PDB entry 8STN | X-ray diffraction, 2.03 A resolution | chains A and B

Chain A (and B):
Protein: GTPase KRas
Organism: Homo sapiens
Notes: EC 3.6.5.2; chain B of this document is another copy of the same molecule, construct and numbering; everything in this record applies to it too
Reference sequence: P01116 (RASK_HUMAN), isoform P01116-2; residue numbers follow UniProt; this construct covers 1-169
Amino-acid sequence (170 residues; numbered 0 to 169; the number before each row is that of its first residue; numbering starts at 0):
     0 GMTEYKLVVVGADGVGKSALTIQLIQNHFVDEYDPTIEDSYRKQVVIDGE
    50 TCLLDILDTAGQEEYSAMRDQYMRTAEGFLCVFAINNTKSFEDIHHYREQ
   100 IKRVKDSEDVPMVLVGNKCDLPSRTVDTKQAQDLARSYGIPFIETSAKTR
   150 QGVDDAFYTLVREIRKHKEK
Disordered / not traced: 0-1, 169 (chain B: 0, 62-68, 169)
Construct notes: expression tag (0); engineered mutation D12 (Gly in P01116), A75 (Gly in P01116)
Swiss-Prot annotation at these positions:
  - motif: Y32 to Y40 (Effector region)
  - binding site (GTP): G10, A11, G13 to A18, V29 to T35, A59, G60, N116 to D119
  - modified residue: M1 (N-acetylmethionine), T2 (N-acetylthreonine), K104 (N6-acetyllysine)
  - glycosylation: T35 (Microbial infection: O-linked (Glc) threonine)
  - natural variant: K5 (K5E: In NS3; K5N: In GASC), G10 (G10GG: In AML), D12 (G12D: In GASC, JMML and SFM; this construct carries the variant), G13 (G13D: In GASC, JMML and OES; G13R: In pylocytic astrocytoma), V14 (V14I: In NS3), L19 (L19F: In OES), Q22 (Q22E: In CFC2; Q22R: In NS3), P34 (P34L: In NS3; P34Q: In NS3; P34R: In CFC2), I36 (I36M: In NS3), T58 (T58I: In NS3), A59 (A59T: In GASC), G60 (G60R: In CFC2; G60S: In NS3), 8 further natural variant entries in UniProt
  - mutagenesis: D38 (D38A: Decreased interaction with MAPKAP1/SIN1), Y40 (Y40A: Decreased interaction with MAPKAP1/SIN1), Q61 (Q61L: Promotes GTP binding)
Bound ions: Mg2+: S17 (together with GDP)
Small-molecule neighbours: GDP (guanosine-5'-diphosphate): A11, D12, G13, V14, G15, K16, S17, A18, F28, V29, D30, Y32, N116, K117, D119, L120, S145, A146, K147
From the paper describing this entry:
  - mutagenesis - G12D/G75A: decreased growth
  - mutagenesis - G12D/G75A: decreased signaling in response to MAPK signaling
  - mutagenesis - G12D/G75A: abolished catalytic activity
  - mutagenesis - G12D/K104Q: decreased growth in response to IL-3 independence
  - mutagenesis - G12D/K104Q: decreased signaling
  - mutagenesis - G12D/K104Q: unchanged catalytic activity
  - mutagenesis - G75A: decreased catalytic activity

Chain A / chain B interface:
Contacting residue pairs - 13 pairs, chain A then chain B:
  C118(A) - Q25(B)
  K147(A) - I36(B)
  T148(A) - Y32(B)
  T148(A) - D33(B)  hydrogen bond (backbone-backbone)
  T148(A) - I36(B)
  R149(A) - E31(B)
  R149(A) - D33(B)  salt bridge
  Q150(A) - H27(B)  hydrogen bond
  Q150(A) - V29(B)
  Q150(A) - E31(B)
  V152(A) - E31(B)
  D153(A) - E31(B)  hydrogen bond (backbone-side chain)
  D154(A) - D30(B)
Other interface residues (no listed pair), chain A (9 interface residues in all): G151
Other interface residues (no listed pair), chain B (9 interface residues in all): P34

Summary:
Chain A and chain B each contribute 9 residues to their interface; the contacts include 3 hydrogen bonds and 1
salt bridge. Among the polar pairs are R149(A)-D33(B), Q150(A)-H27(B) and D153(A)-E31(B). Ligands of chain A:
GDP. The paper reports that G12D/G75A of chain A reduce growth; G12D/G75A of chain A reduce signaling in
response to MAPK signaling.
Both chains are GTPase KRas (Homo sapiens). Entry 8STN (Crystal structure of KRAS-G12D/G75A mutant, GDP-bound)
was determined by X-ray diffraction (same publication as 8STM, 6WS2 and 6WS4).
